4PGF - chains A and B; structure by X-ray diffraction, 2.59 A resolution.

[Chain A (and B)]
Name: Adenosylhomocysteinase
From: Homo sapiens
Notes: EC 3.3.1.1; chain B of this document is another copy of the same molecule, construct and numbering; everything in this record applies to it too
UniProtKB: P23526 (SAHH_HUMAN); numbering as in UniProt (aligned over 1-432)
Chain sequence (432 residues; each row starts with the number of its first residue):
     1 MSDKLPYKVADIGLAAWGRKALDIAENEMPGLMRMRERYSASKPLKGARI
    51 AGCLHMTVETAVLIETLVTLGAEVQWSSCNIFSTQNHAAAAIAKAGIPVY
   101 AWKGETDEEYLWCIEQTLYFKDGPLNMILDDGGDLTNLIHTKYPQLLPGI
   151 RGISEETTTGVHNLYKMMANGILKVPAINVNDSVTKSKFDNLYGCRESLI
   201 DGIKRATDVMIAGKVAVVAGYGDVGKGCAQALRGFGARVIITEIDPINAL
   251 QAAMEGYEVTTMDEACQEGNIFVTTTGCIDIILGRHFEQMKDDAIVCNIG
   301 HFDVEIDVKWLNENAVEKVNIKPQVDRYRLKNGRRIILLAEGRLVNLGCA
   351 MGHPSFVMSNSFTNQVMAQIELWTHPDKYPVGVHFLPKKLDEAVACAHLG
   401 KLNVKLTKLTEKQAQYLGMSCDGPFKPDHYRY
Unresolved in the structure: 1-2 (chain B: 1-4)
Construct notes: variant Asn86 (Asp in P23526); engineered mutation Cys396 (Glu in P23526)
Modified positions: Lys408 (N(6)-acetyllysine; ALY)
Small-molecule neighbours:
  - adenosine (ADN): Leu54, His55, Thr57, Glu59, Thr60, Asp131, Glu156, Thr157, Lys186, Asp190, His301, Leu344, Asn346, Leu347, Met351, Gly352, His353, Met358, Ser361, Phe362
  - NAD (nicotinamide-adenine-dinucleotide): Thr157, Thr158, Thr159, His162, Lys186, Asp190, Asn191, Cys195, Gly220, Tyr221, Gly222, Asp223, Val224, Gly225, Thr242, Glu243, Ile244, Asp245, Asn248, Thr275, Thr276, Gly277, Cys278, Ile281, Ile299, Gly300, His301, Leu344, Asn346, His353, Thr407, Leu409, Gln413, Leu417, Lys426, Tyr430
Curated features (UniProtKB/Swiss-Prot):
  - binding site (substrate): Thr57, Asp131, Glu156, Lys186, Asp190
  - binding site (NAD(+)): Thr157 to Thr159, Gly222 to Gly227, Glu243, Asn248, Ile299 to His301, Asn346, His353
  - modified residue: Ser2 (N-acetylserine), Ser183 (Phosphoserine), Lys186 (N6-(2-hydroxyisobutyryl)lysine), Tyr193 (Phosphotyrosine)
  - natural variant: Arg49 (R49C: In HMAHCHD), Gly71 (G71S: In HMAHCHD), Asn86 (D86N: this construct carries the variant), Ala89 (A89V: In HMAHCHD), Trp112 to Tyr432 (deletion: In HMAHCHD), Tyr143 (Y143C: In HMAHCHD), Tyr328 (Y328D: In HMAHCHD)
  - mutagenesis: Met1 to Met127 (Affects nuclear-cytoplasmic protein distribution resulting in increased protein amount in the nucleus), Tyr7 (Y7F: Does not affect nuclear-cytoplasmic protein distribution resulting in subcellular localization similar to the wild-type protein), Thr84 (T84A: Severely decreased adenosylhomocysteinase activity; T84S: Decreased adenosylhomocysteinase activity; when associated with V-89; T84S: No effect on adenosylhomocysteinase activity), Ala89 (A89V: Decreased adenosylhomocysteinase activity; when associated with S-84), Glu115 (E115L: Slightly reduced adenosylhomocysteinase activity), Gln365 to Tyr432 (Affects nuclear-cytoplasmic protein distribution resulting in increased protein amount in the nucleus)

[Chain A / chain B interface]
Pairs across the interface (63):
  Trp17(A) - Ile321(B)
  Lys20(A) - Val319(B)
  Lys20(A) - Asn320(B)  hydrogen bond (side chain-backbone)
  Ile24(A) - Ile321(B)  hydrophobic
  Ile24(A) - Arg327(B)
  Asn27(A) - Asp292(B)  hydrogen bond
  Asn27(A) - Asp293(B)  hydrogen bond
  Asn27(A) - Arg335(B)
  Glu28(A) - Val209(B)
  Glu28(A) - Lys214(B)  salt bridge
  Arg196(A) - Ala212(B)
  Arg196(A) - Phe235(B)  hydrogen bond (side chain-backbone)
  Glu197(A) - Lys204(B)  salt bridge
  Glu197(A) - Val209(B)
  Glu197(A) - Met210(B)
  Glu197(A) - Ile211(B)  hydrogen bond (side chain-backbone)
  Glu197(A) - Ala212(B)  hydrogen bond (side chain-backbone)
  Glu197(A) - Phe235(B)
  Asp201(A) - Asp201(B)
  Asp201(A) - Lys204(B)
  Asp201(A) - Asp208(B)
  Lys204(A) - Glu197(B)  salt bridge
  Lys204(A) - Asp201(B)
  Lys204(A) - Arg205(B)  hydrogen bond (backbone-side chain)
  Lys204(A) - Pro354(B)
  Arg205(A) - Lys204(B)
  Arg205(A) - Arg205(B)
  Arg205(A) - Asp208(B)  salt bridge
  Asp208(A) - Arg205(B)  salt bridge
  Asp208(A) - Met351(B)
  Asp208(A) - Pro354(B)
  Val209(A) - Glu28(B)
  Val209(A) - Glu197(B)
  Val209(A) - Pro354(B)
  Met210(A) - Tyr193(B)  hydrophobic
  Met210(A) - Glu197(B)
  Met210(A) - Pro354(B)
  Met210(A) - Phe356(B)  hydrophobic
  Met210(A) - Val357(B)  hydrophobic
  Ile211(A) - Glu197(B)  hydrogen bond (backbone-side chain)
  Ala212(A) - Arg196(B)
  Ala212(A) - Glu197(B)  hydrogen bond (backbone-side chain)
  Gly213(A) - Leu402(B)
  Lys214(A) - Glu28(B)  salt bridge
  Phe235(A) - Arg196(B)  hydrogen bond (backbone-side chain)
  Phe235(A) - Glu197(B)
  Phe235(A) - Phe235(B)  hydrophobic
  Gly236(A) - Arg196(B)
  Asp292(A) - Asn27(B)  hydrogen bond
  Asp293(A) - Asn27(B)  hydrogen bond
  Val319(A) - Lys20(B)
  Asn320(A) - Lys20(B)  hydrogen bond (backbone-side chain)
  Ile321(A) - Trp17(B)  hydrogen bond (backbone-side chain)
  Ile321(A) - Ile24(B)  hydrophobic
  Arg327(A) - Ile24(B)
  Arg335(A) - Asn27(B)
  Met351(A) - Asp208(B)
  Pro354(A) - Lys204(B)
  Pro354(A) - Val209(B)
  Pro354(A) - Met210(B)
  Phe356(A) - Met210(B)  hydrophobic
  Val357(A) - Met210(B)  hydrogen bond (backbone-side chain)
  Leu402(A) - Gly213(B)
Interface residues without a listed pair, chain A (41 interface residues in all): Asp23, Tyr193, Gly194, Ile200, Ala231, Gly234, Lys291, Lys322, Ser355, Asn403
Interface residues without a listed pair, chain B (39 interface residues in all): Asp23, Gly234, Gly236, Lys291, Lys322, Ser355, Lys401, Asn403

[Summary]
The interface between chain A and chain B involves 41 residues on one side and 39 on the other, with 15
hydrogen bonds and 6 salt bridges. Polar contacts include Glu28(A)-Lys214(B), Glu197(A)-Lys204(B) and
Arg205(A)-Asp208(B). Bound to chain A: NAD and adenosine.
Both chains are Adenosylhomocysteinase (Homo sapiens). Entry 4PGF (The structure of mono-acetylated SAHH) was
determined by X-ray diffraction together with 4PFJ from the same study.
